PDB entry 3QUX | X-ray diffraction, 2.91 A resolution | chains A and C of the 4 polymer chains in the assembly

== Chain A ==
Name: Antigen-presenting glycoprotein CD1d1
Source organism: Mus musculus
UniProt: P11609 (CD1D1_MOUSE); residues 1-279 here correspond to UniProt positions 19-297 (UniProt number = residue number + 18)
Chain sequence (285 residues; numbered 1 to 285; the number before each row is that of its first residue):
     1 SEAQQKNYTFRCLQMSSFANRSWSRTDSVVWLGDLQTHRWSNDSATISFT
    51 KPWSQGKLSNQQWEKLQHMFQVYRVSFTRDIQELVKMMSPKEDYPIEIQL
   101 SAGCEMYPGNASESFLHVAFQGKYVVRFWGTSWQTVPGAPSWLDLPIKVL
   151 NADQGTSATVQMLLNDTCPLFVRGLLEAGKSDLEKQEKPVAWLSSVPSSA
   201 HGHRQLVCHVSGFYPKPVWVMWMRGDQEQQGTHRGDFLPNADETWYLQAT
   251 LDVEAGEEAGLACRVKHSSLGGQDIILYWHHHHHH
Disordered / not traced: 1-6, 198-204, 280-285
Differences from the reference sequence: expression tag (280-285)
UniProt features mapped onto this chain:
  - binding site (a D-galactosylceramide): Asp80, Asp153 to Thr156
  - glycosylation (N-linked (GlcNAc...) asparagine): Asn7, Asn20, Asn42, Asn110, Asn165
Cystine bridges: Cys104-Cys168, Cys208-Cys263
Glycans and other covalent adducts: N-acetylglucosamine (NAG) linked to Asn20, Asn42; glycan linked to Asn165
Small-molecule neighbours: QUX (N-[(3S,4S,5R)-4,5-dihydroxy-1-[(2R,3R,4R,5R,6R)-3,4,5-trihydroxy-6-(hydroxymethyl)oxan-2-yl]nonadecan-3-yl]hexacosanamide): Phe10, Cys12, Gln14, Ser28, Val30, Trp40, Ile47, Trp63, Leu66, Met69, Phe70, Tyr73, Ser76, Phe77, Asp80, Ile81, Leu84, Val85, Ile98, Leu100, Ala102, Gly103, Leu116, Val118, Phe120, Val126, Trp133, Trp142, Leu143, Pro146, Leu150, Asp153, Gly155, Thr156, Thr159, Val160, Leu163, Leu164, Cys168, Phe171

== Chain C ==
Name: Valpha14 (mouse variable domain, human constant domain)
Source organism: Mus musculus
Chain sequence (209 residues; each row starts with the number of its first residue; note: 3 numbers in that range are skipped by the numbering (no residue carries them; nothing is unmodelled there); numbers below 1 keep their minus sign (Met-1 is residue -1)):
    -1 MKTQVEQSPQSLVVRQGENCVLQCNYSVTPDNHLRWFKQDTGKGLVSLTV
    49 LVDQKDKTSNGR
    62 YSATLDKDAKHSTLHITATLLDDTATYICVVGDRGSALG
   103 RLHFGAGTQLIVIPDIQNPDPAVYQLRDSKSSDKSVCLFTDFDSQTNVSQ
   153 SKDSDVYITDKCVLDMRSMDFKSNSAVAWSNKSDFACANAFNNSIIPEDT
   203 FFPSPESS
Disordered / not traced: -1 to 0, 207-210
Cystine bridges: Cys22-Cys90, Cys139-Cys189
Small-molecule neighbours: QUX (N-[(3S,4S,5R)-4,5-dihydroxy-1-[(2R,3R,4R,5R,6R)-3,4,5-trihydroxy-6-(hydroxymethyl)oxan-2-yl]nonadecan-3-yl]hexacosanamide): Pro28, Asn30, Asp94, Arg95, Gly96

== Interface between chain A and chain C ==
Pairs across the interface (18):
  Val72(A) - Thr27(C)
  Val72(A) - Pro28(C)  hydrophobic
  Ser76(A) - Pro28(C)
  Ser76(A) - Arg95(C)  hydrogen bond (backbone-side chain)
  Arg79(A) - Asp94(C)  salt bridge
  Arg79(A) - Arg95(C)
  Arg79(A) - Leu99(C)  hydrogen bond (side chain-backbone)
  Arg79(A) - Arg103(C)
  Asp80(A) - Arg95(C)  salt bridge
  Asp80(A) - Leu99(C)
  Glu83(A) - Leu99(C)
  Glu83(A) - Arg103(C)  salt bridge
  Leu84(A) - Leu99(C)  hydrophobic
  Val149(A) - Ser97(C)
  Val149(A) - Leu99(C)  hydrophobic
  Ala152(A) - Gly96(C)
  Ala152(A) - Ser97(C)
  Asp153(A) - Gly96(C)
Other interface residues (no listed pair), chain A (11 interface residues in all): Met87, Leu150
Other interface residues (no listed pair), chain C (9 interface residues in all): Asn30

== Overview ==
Chain A and chain C form an interface of 11 and 9 residues respectively, with 2 hydrogen bonds and 3 salt
bridges. Among the polar pairs are Arg79(A)-Asp94(C), Asp80(A)-Arg95(C) and Glu83(A)-Arg103(C). Compound QUX
is bound between chain A and chain C.
Chain A is Antigen-presenting glycoprotein CD1d1 and chain C is Valpha14 (mouse variable domain, human
constant domain), both from Mus musculus; the structure, Structure of the mouse CD1d-alpha-C-GalCer-iNKT TCR
complex, was determined by X-ray diffraction, deposited together with 3QUY and 3QUZ.
